Entry 2NAC (X-ray diffraction, 1.80 A resolution); this record covers chains A and B.

== Chain A (and B) ==
Name: NAD-dependent formate dehydrogenase
From: Pseudomonas sp
Notes: EC 1.2.1.2; chain B of this document is another copy of the same molecule, construct and numbering; everything in this record applies to it too
Reference sequence: P33160 (FDH_PSESR); residue numbers follow UniProt; this construct covers 1-393
Sequence (393 residues; numbered 1 to 393; the number before each row is that of its first residue):
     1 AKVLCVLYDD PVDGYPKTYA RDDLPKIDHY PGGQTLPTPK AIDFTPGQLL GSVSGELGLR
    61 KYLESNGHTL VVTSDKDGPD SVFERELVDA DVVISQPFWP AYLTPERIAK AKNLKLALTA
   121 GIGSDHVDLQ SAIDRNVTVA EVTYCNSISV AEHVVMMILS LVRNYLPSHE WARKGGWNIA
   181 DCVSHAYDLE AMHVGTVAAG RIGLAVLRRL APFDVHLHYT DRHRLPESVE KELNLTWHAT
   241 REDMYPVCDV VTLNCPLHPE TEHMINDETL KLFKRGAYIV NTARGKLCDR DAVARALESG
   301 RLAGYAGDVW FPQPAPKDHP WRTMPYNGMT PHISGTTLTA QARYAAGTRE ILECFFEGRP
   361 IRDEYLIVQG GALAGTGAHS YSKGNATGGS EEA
Disordered / not traced: 375-393

== Interface between chain A and chain B ==
Pairs across the interface - 174 pairs, chain A then chain B:
  Y8(A) - I179(B)  hydrophobic
  Y8(A) - V183(B)
  D9(A) - A180(B)
  D10(A) - A180(B)
  P11(A) - A180(B)
  P11(A) - D181(B)
  V12(A) - N178(B)
  V12(A) - D181(B)  hydrogen bond (backbone-side chain)
  Y19(A) - R275(B)  hydrogen bond (backbone-side chain)
  A20(A) - H185(B)
  A20(A) - Y187(B)
  A20(A) - R275(B)  hydrogen bond (backbone-side chain)
  A20(A) - G276(B)
  R21(A) - Y187(B)
  R21(A) - M192(B)
  R21(A) - D249(B)  salt bridge
  R21(A) - K274(B)
  R21(A) - R275(B)  hydrogen bond (backbone-side chain)
  R21(A) - G276(B)
  D22(A) - R275(B)  salt bridge
  L24(A) - Y187(B)  hydrophobic
  P25(A) - E190(B)
  P25(A) - A191(B)
  P25(A) - M192(B)  hydrophobic
  K26(A) - A191(B)
  I27(A) - E190(B)
  I27(A) - A191(B)  hydrophobic
  F98(A) - I179(B)
  I148(A) - E190(B)
  S149(A) - R163(B)  hydrogen bond (backbone-side chain)
  S149(A) - D188(B)  hydrogen bond
  E152(A) - R163(B)  salt bridge
  E152(A) - D188(B)
  E152(A) - L189(B)  hydrogen bond (side chain-backbone)
  E152(A) - E190(B)  hydrogen bond (side chain-backbone)
  H153(A) - R163(B)  hydrogen bond
  V155(A) - F213(B)  hydrophobic
  M156(A) - L159(B)
  M156(A) - S160(B)
  M156(A) - Y165(B)  hydrophobic
  M157(A) - Y165(B)
  L159(A) - M156(B)
  S160(A) - M156(B)
  S160(A) - Y165(B)
  R163(A) - S149(B)  hydrogen bond (side chain-backbone)
  R163(A) - E152(B)  salt bridge
  R163(A) - H153(B)  hydrogen bond
  R163(A) - M156(B)
  R163(A) - S334(B)  hydrogen bond (side chain-backbone)
  R163(A) - T337(B)
  Y165(A) - M156(B)  hydrophobic
  Y165(A) - M157(B)
  Y165(A) - S160(B)
  Y165(A) - L166(B)
  Y165(A) - G328(B)  hydrogen bond (side chain-backbone)
  Y165(A) - T330(B)
  L166(A) - Y165(B)
  L166(A) - L166(B)  hydrophobic
  L166(A) - H169(B)
  S168(A) - T330(B)
  S168(A) - P331(B)
  S168(A) - I333(B)
  H169(A) - L166(B)
  H169(A) - N327(B)
  H169(A) - G328(B)
  H169(A) - M329(B)  hydrogen bond (side chain-backbone)
  E170(A) - E170(B)
  W171(A) - R322(B)
  A172(A) - R322(B)  hydrogen bond (backbone-side chain)
  A172(A) - M329(B)
  R173(A) - R173(B)
  R173(A) - R322(B)
  G175(A) - R322(B)
  G176(A) - R322(B)  hydrogen bond (backbone-side chain)
  W177(A) - W310(B)
  W177(A) - Q313(B)
  W177(A) - P314(B)
  W177(A) - A315(B)
  W177(A) - P331(B)
  W177(A) - H332(B)
  N178(A) - V12(B)
  I179(A) - Y8(B)
  I179(A) - F98(B)
  I179(A) - H332(B)
  I179(A) - T336(B)
  A180(A) - D9(B)
  A180(A) - D10(B)
  A180(A) - P11(B)
  D181(A) - P11(B)
  D181(A) - V12(B)  hydrogen bond (side chain-backbone)
  C182(A) - I333(B)  hydrophobic
  V183(A) - Y8(B)
  V183(A) - I333(B)  hydrophobic
  V183(A) - T336(B)
  V183(A) - L338(B)
  V183(A) - Q341(B)
  S184(A) - L338(B)
  H185(A) - A20(B)
  A186(A) - T337(B)
  A186(A) - L338(B)  hydrogen bond (backbone-backbone)
  Y187(A) - A20(B)
  Y187(A) - R21(B)
  Y187(A) - L24(B)  hydrophobic
  Y187(A) - T337(B)
  Y187(A) - L338(B)
  Y187(A) - T339(B)
  D188(A) - S149(B)  hydrogen bond
  D188(A) - E152(B)
  D188(A) - T337(B)  hydrogen bond
  D188(A) - T339(B)  hydrogen bond (backbone-side chain)
  D188(A) - R343(B)  salt bridge
  L189(A) - E152(B)  hydrogen bond (backbone-side chain)
  E190(A) - P25(B)
  E190(A) - I27(B)
  E190(A) - I148(B)
  E190(A) - E152(B)  hydrogen bond (backbone-side chain)
  A191(A) - P25(B)
  A191(A) - K26(B)
  A191(A) - I27(B)  hydrophobic
  M192(A) - R21(B)
  M192(A) - P25(B)  hydrophobic
  R208(A) - P212(B)
  R209(A) - P212(B)
  R209(A) - F213(B)
  P212(A) - R208(B)
  P212(A) - R209(B)
  P212(A) - P212(B)  hydrophobic
  F213(A) - V155(B)  hydrophobic
  F213(A) - R209(B)
  D249(A) - R21(B)  salt bridge
  R275(A) - Y19(B)  hydrogen bond (side chain-backbone)
  R275(A) - A20(B)
  R275(A) - D22(B)
  G276(A) - A20(B)  hydrogen bond (backbone-backbone)
  G276(A) - R21(B)
  W310(A) - W177(B)
  Q313(A) - W177(B)
  P314(A) - W177(B)  hydrophobic
  A315(A) - W177(B)
  K317(A) - G175(B)
  R322(A) - W171(B)
  R322(A) - A172(B)  hydrogen bond (side chain-backbone)
  R322(A) - R173(B)
  R322(A) - G175(B)
  R322(A) - G176(B)  hydrogen bond (side chain-backbone)
  N327(A) - H169(B)
  G328(A) - Y165(B)  hydrogen bond (backbone-side chain)
  G328(A) - H169(B)
  M329(A) - H169(B)  hydrogen bond (backbone-side chain)
  M329(A) - A172(B)
  T330(A) - Y165(B)
  T330(A) - S168(B)
  P331(A) - S168(B)
  P331(A) - W177(B)
  P331(A) - C182(B)  hydrophobic
  H332(A) - W177(B)
  H332(A) - I179(B)
  I333(A) - S168(B)
  I333(A) - V183(B)  hydrophobic
  S334(A) - R163(B)  hydrogen bond (backbone-side chain)
  T336(A) - I179(B)
  T336(A) - V183(B)
  T337(A) - R163(B)
  T337(A) - A186(B)
  T337(A) - Y187(B)
  T337(A) - D188(B)  hydrogen bond
  L338(A) - V183(B)
  L338(A) - S184(B)
  L338(A) - A186(B)  hydrogen bond (backbone-backbone)
  L338(A) - Y187(B)
  T339(A) - Y187(B)
  T339(A) - D188(B)  hydrogen bond (side chain-backbone)
  Q341(A) - V183(B)
  R343(A) - D188(B)  salt bridge
Interface residues without a listed pair, chain A (88 interface residues in all): D13, P16, D23, L49, S52, W99, K274, Y278, A303, T323, A340
Interface residues without a listed pair, chain B (86 interface residues in all): D13, P16, L49, Y278, A303, A306, K317, T323, A340

== Summary ==
Chain A and chain B form an interface of 88 and 86 residues respectively; the contacts include 33 hydrogen
bonds and 7 salt bridges. Polar pairs include R21(A)-D249(B), D22(A)-R275(B) and E152(A)-R163(B).
Chain A and chain B are both NAD-dependent formate dehydrogenase (Pseudomonas sp); the structure, High
resolution structures of holo and apo formate dehydrogenase, was determined by X-ray diffraction (same
publication as 2NAD).
